5M50 - chains E and C of the 5 polymer chains in the assembly; structure by electron microscopy, 5.30 A resolution (low resolution: residue-level contacts below are approximate; hydrogen-bond / salt-bridge calls are withheld).

# Chain E
Molecule: Tubulin beta-2B chain
From: Bos taurus
UniProt: Q6B856 (TBB2B_BOVIN); the author numbering skips numbers that UniProt does not, so the offset changes along the chain: 1-44 = UniProt 1-44; 47-360 = UniProt 45-358; 369-437 = UniProt 359-427
Amino-acid sequence (427 residues; numbered 1 to 437; 10 numbers in that range are skipped by the numbering (no residue carries them; nothing is unmodelled there); the number before each row is that of its first residue):
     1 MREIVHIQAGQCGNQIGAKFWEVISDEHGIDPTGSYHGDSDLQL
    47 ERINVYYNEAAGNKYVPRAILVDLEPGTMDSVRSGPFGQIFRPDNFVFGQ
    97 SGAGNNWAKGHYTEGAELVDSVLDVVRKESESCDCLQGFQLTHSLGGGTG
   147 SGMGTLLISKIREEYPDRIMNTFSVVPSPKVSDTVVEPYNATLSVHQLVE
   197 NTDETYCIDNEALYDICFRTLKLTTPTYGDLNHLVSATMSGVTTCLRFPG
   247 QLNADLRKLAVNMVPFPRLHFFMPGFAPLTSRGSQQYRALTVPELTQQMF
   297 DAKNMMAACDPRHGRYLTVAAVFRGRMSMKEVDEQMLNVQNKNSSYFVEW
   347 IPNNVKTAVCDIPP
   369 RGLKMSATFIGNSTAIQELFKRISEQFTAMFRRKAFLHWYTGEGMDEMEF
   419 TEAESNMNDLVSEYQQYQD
Disordered / not traced: 1
Sequence notes: conflict Ala-57 (Thr55 in Q6B856), Val-172 (Met170 in Q6B856), Ala-298 (Ser296 in Q6B856), Val-318 (Ile316 in Q6B856)
Ligand contacts:
  - GDP (guanosine-5'-diphosphate): Gly-10, Gln-11, Cys-12, Gln-15, Ile-16, Asn-101, Ser-140, Gly-142, Gly-143, Gly-144, Thr-145, Gly-146, Val-177, Glu-183, Asn-206, Tyr-224, Asn-228
  - taxol (TA1): Glu-22, Val-23, Asp-26, Glu-27, Leu-217, Leu-219, Asp-226, His-229, Leu-230, Ala-233, Ser-236, Gly-237, Phe-272, Pro-274, Leu-275, Thr-276, Arg-278, Gln-281, Arg-320, Pro-360, Arg-369, Gly-370, Leu-371
Curated features (UniProtKB/Swiss-Prot):
  - motif: Met-1 to Ile-4 (MREI motif)
  - binding site (GTP): Gln-11, Glu-71, Ser-140, Gly-144, Thr-145, Gly-146, Asn-206, Asn-228
  - binding site (Mg(2+)): Glu-71
  - modified residue: Ser-40 (Phosphoserine), Lys-60 (N6-acetyllysine), Ser-174 (Phosphoserine), Thr-287 (Phosphothreonine), Thr-292 (Phosphothreonine), Arg-320 (Omega-N-methylarginine)
  - cross-link (Glycyl lysine isopeptide (Lys-Gly)): Lys-60 (interchain with G-Cter in ubiquitin), Lys-326 (interchain with G-Cter in ubiquitin)

# Chain C
Molecule: Calmodulin-regulated spectrin-associated protein 3
From: Mus musculus
UniProt: Q80VC9 (CAMP3_MOUSE); residue numbers follow UniProt; this construct covers 1121-1238
Amino-acid sequence (118 residues; row label = number of the first residue in the row):
  1121 AKSNKFIIHNALSHCCLAGKVNEPQKNRILEEIEKSKANHFLILFRDSSC
  1171 QFRALYTLSGETEELSRLAGYGPRTVTPAMVEGIYKYNSDRKRFTQIPAK
  1221 TMSMSVDAFTIQGHLWQS
What the authors report for this chain:
  - mutagenesis - N1130A: unchanged stability

# Interface between chain E and chain C
Contacting residue pairs (14):
  Ser-126(E) / Lys-1212(C)
  Glu-127(E) / Lys-1212(C)
  Asp-130(E) / Arg-1211(C)
  Leu-132(E) / Asp-1210(C)
  Glu-159(E) / Asn-1130(C)
  Glu-160(E) / Asn-1130(C)
  Glu-160(E) / Ser-1209(C)
  Tyr-161(E) / Ser-1209(C)
  Tyr-161(E) / Asp-1210(C)
  Tyr-161(E) / Lys-1212(C)
  Pro-162(E) / Asn-1130(C)
  Pro-162(E) / Ser-1209(C)
  Asp-163(E) / Ser-1209(C)
  Arg-164(E) / Asp-1210(C)
Also at the interface, not in a pair above, chain C (6 interface residues in all): Ile-1127

# Overview
10 residues of chain E and 6 residues of chain C are in contact. Bound to chain E: GDP and taxol. UniProt
lists 8 GTP-binding residues and Mg2+-binding residue Glu-71(E) on chain E. From the paper: N1130A of chain C
leaves stability unchanged.
Chain E is Tubulin beta-2B chain (Bos taurus) and chain C is Calmodulin-regulated spectrin-associated protein
3 (Mus musculus); the structure, Mechanism of microtubule minus-end recognition and protection by CAMSAP
proteins, was determined by electron microscopy together with 5LZN, 5M54 and 5M5C from the same study.
